PDB entry 7RKU | X-ray diffraction, 3.20 A resolution | chains G and I of the 3 polymer chains in the assembly

[Chain G]
Molecule: C022 Antibody Fab Heavy Chain
From: Homo sapiens
Notes: antibody fragment or engineered binder
Amino-acid sequence (240 residues; each row starts with the number of its first residue):
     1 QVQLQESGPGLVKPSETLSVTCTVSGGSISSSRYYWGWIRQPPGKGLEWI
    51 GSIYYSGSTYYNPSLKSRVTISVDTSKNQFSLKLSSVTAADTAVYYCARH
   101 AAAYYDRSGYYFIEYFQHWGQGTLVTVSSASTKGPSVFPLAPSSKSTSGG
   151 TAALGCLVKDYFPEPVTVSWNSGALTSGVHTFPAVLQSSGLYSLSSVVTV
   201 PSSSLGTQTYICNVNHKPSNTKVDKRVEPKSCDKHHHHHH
Disordered / not traced: 143-148, 230-240
Cystine bridges: Cys-22/Cys-97, Cys-156/Cys-212

[Chain I]
Molecule: C022 Antibody Fab Light Chain
From: Homo sapiens
Notes: antibody fragment or engineered binder
Amino-acid sequence (215 residues; row label = number of the first residue in the row; a row labelled like 35A-35B holds insertion residues (35A, then the next letters in order)):
     1 DIQMTQSPSTLSASVGDSVTITCRASQSISSWLAW
35A-35B YQ
    36 QKPGKAPKLLIYKASSLESGVPSRFSGSGSGTEFTLTISSLQPDDFA
82A-82C TYY
    83 CQQYNNYRYTFGQGTKLE
100A-100K IKRTVAAPSVF
   101 IFPPSDEQLKSGTASVVCLLNNFYPREAKVQWKVDNALQSGNSQESVTEQ
   151 DSKDSTYSLSSTLTLSKADYEKHKVYACEVTHQGLSSPVTKSFNRGECS
Disordered / not traced: 199
Cystine bridges: Cys-23/Cys-83, Cys-118/Cys-178

[How chain G and chain I interact]
Pairs across the interface (72):
  Gln-41(G) with Gln-36(I), hydrogen bond; Tyr-82C(I), hydrogen bond
  Lys-45(G) with Tyr-82C(I)
  Gly-46(G) with Tyr-82C(I)
  Leu-47(G) with Pro-42(I), hydrophobic; Tyr-82C(I), hydrophobic; Phe-93(I)
  Trp-49(G) with Tyr-89(I); Tyr-91(I), hydrophobic
  Tyr-60(G) with Tyr-89(I), hydrophobic
  Asn-62(G) with Arg-90(I)
  Pro-63(G) with Arg-90(I)
  Tyr-96(G) with Gln-36(I); Lys-40(I), hydrogen bond (side chain-backbone); Ala-41(I), hydrophobic
  His-100(G) with Tyr-91(I)
  Tyr-104(G) with Trp-32(I)
  Tyr-110(G) with Asn-88(I), hydrogen bond; Tyr-89(I)
  Tyr-111(G) with Tyr-89(I), hydrogen bond (backbone-side chain)
  Phe-112(G) with Trp-32(I), hydrophobic
  Ile-113(G) with Tyr-89(I), hydrophobic; Tyr-91(I)
  Glu-114(G) with Tyr-86(I); Tyr-91(I), hydrogen bond (backbone-side chain)
  Tyr-115(G) with Tyr-35A(I); Leu-44(I), hydrophobic; Tyr-47(I); Tyr-86(I)
  Phe-116(G) with Tyr-35A(I), hydrogen bond (backbone-side chain); Leu-44(I); Gln-84(I); Tyr-91(I), hydrophobic; Phe-93(I), hydrophobic
  Trp-119(G) with Tyr-35A(I); Ala-41(I), hydrophobic; Pro-42(I), hydrophobic
  Gly-120(G) with Ala-41(I)
  Val-137(G) with Glu-107(I)
  Phe-138(G) with Ser-105(I); Gln-108(I)
  Pro-139(G) with Ser-105(I), hydrogen bond (backbone-side chain); Glu-107(I)
  Leu-140(G) with Phe-102(I), hydrophobic; Val-117(I), hydrophobic
  Ala-141(G) with Phe-102(I)
  Thr-151(G) with Phe-100K(I)
  Ala-153(G) with Phe-100K(I), hydrophobic; Phe-102(I)
  Leu-154(G) with Phe-102(I), hydrophobic
  Lys-159(G) with Gln-108(I); Thr-113(I); Ser-115(I); Thr-164(I), hydrogen bond
  His-180(G) with Asn-121(I), hydrogen bond; Asn-122(I); Asp-151(I), salt bridge; Ser-158(I)
  Phe-182(G) with Leu-119(I), hydrophobic; Ser-146(I); Thr-148(I); Leu-159(I); Ser-160(I)
  Pro-183(G) with Ser-146(I), hydrogen bond (backbone-side chain); Val-147(I)
  Val-185(G) with Gln-144(I); Glu-145(I); Ser-146(I)
  Leu-186(G) with Gln-144(I), hydrogen bond (backbone-side chain)
  Gln-187(G) with Gln-144(I)
  Thr-199(G) with Asn-121(I)
  Lys-225(G) with Glu-107(I), salt bridge
Also at the interface, not in a pair above, chain G (45 interface residues in all): Ile-39, Glu-48, Gln-117, Ala-152, Gly-155, Leu-157, Ser-195, Val-197
Also at the interface, not in a pair above, chain I (42 interface residues in all): Ala-34, Glu-53, Pro-103, Ser-111, Thr-162

[Summary]
Chain G and chain I form an interface of 45 and 42 residues respectively, with 12 hydrogen bonds and 2 salt
bridges. Polar pairs include His-180(G)/Asp-151(I), Lys-225(G)/Glu-107(I) and Gln-41(G)/Gln-36(I).
Here chain G is C022 Antibody Fab Heavy Chain and chain I is C022 Antibody Fab Light Chain, both from Homo
sapiens. Entry 7RKU (Structure of the SARS-CoV-2 receptor binding domain in complex with the human
neutralizing antibody Fab fragment ...) was determined by X-ray diffraction.
